4IZL - chain A; structure by X-ray diffraction, 2.80 A resolution.

# Chain A
Name: LukS-PV
Source organism: Staphylococcus phage PVL
UniProt: O80066 (O80066_9CAUD); residues 1-284 here correspond to UniProt positions 29-312 (UniProt number = residue number + 28)
Amino-acid sequence (292 residues; numbered -7 to 284; the number before each row is that of its first residue; numbers below 1 keep their minus sign (Gly-7 is residue -7)):
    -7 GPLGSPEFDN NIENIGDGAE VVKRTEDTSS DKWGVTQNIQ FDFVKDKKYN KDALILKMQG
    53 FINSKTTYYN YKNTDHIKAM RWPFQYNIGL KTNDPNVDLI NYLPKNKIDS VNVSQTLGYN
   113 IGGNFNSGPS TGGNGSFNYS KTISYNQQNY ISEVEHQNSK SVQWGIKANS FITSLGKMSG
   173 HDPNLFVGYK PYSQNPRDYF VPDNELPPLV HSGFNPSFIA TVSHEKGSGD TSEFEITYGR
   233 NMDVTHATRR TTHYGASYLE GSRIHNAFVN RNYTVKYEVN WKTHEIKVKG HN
Disordered / not traced: -7 to 1, 123-125
Sequence notes: expression tag (-7 to 0); engineered mutation Ala248 (Asn276 in O80066)
From the paper describing this entry:
  - mutagenesis - R73A, Y181A, K182A, N248A: decreased signaling in response to calcium entry
  - mutagenesis - R73A, H245A: decreased binding to human leukocytes
  - mutagenesis - R73A, Y184A, T244A, H245A, Y250A: decreased binding to U937-C5aR
  - mutagenesis - Y191A: increased signaling in response to calcium entry
  - mutagenesis - D195A, R241A: decreased expression
  - mutagenesis - Y184A, T244A, Y246A, Y250A: decreased signaling

# In short
The paper reports that R73A, Y184A and T244A, among others, reduce binding to U937-C5aR; R73A, Y181A and
K182A, among others, reduce signaling in response to calcium entry; 12 substitutions were tested in all.
Chain A is LukS-PV (Staphylococcus phage PVL); the structure, Structure Of The N248A Mutant of the
PANTON-VALENTINE LEUCOCIDIN S Component from STAPHYLOCOCCUS AUREUS, was determined by X-ray diffraction
together with 4IYA, 4IYC, 4IYT and 4J0O from the same study.
